Entry 8OIE (electron microscopy, 2.35 A resolution); this record covers chains A and H of the 10 polymer chains in the assembly.

# Chain A
Protein: Nitrogenase protein alpha chain
From: Rhodobacter capsulatus SB 1003
UniProtKB: D5ANJ7 (D5ANJ7_RHOCB); numbering as in UniProt (aligned over 1-527)
Sequence (535 residues; row label = number of the first residue in the row):
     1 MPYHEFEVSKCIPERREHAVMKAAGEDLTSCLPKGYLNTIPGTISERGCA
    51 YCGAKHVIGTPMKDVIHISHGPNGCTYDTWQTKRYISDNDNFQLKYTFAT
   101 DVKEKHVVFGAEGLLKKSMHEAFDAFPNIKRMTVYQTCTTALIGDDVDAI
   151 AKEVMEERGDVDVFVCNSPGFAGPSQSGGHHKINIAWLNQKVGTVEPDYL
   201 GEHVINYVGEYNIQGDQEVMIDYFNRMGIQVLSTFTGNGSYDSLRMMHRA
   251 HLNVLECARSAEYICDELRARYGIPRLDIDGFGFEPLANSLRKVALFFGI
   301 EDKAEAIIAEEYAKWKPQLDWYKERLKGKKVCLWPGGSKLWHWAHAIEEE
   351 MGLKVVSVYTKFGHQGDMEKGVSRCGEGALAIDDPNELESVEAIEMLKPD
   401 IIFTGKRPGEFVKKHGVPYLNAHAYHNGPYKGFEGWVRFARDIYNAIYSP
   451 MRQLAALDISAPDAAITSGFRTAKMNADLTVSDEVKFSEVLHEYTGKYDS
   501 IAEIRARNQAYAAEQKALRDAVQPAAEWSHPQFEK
Disordered / not traced: 1, 522-535
Sequence notes: expression tag (528-535)
Ion coordination: fe(8)-S(7) cluster Fe: Cys-49, Cys-75, Cys-138 (shared with 3 residues of chain C); FeFe cofactor Fe: Cys-257, His-423 (together with 3-hydroxy-3-carboxy-adipic acid)
Ligand contacts:
  - fe(8)-S(7) cluster (CLF): Cys-49, Tyr-51, Pro-72, Gly-74, Cys-75, Asp-78, Thr-137, Cys-138, Pro-169, Gly-170
  - 3-hydroxy-3-carboxy-adipic acid (HCA): Cys-52, His-56, Thr-82, Lys-83, Gln-176, Lys-361, Gly-405, Lys-406, Pro-408, Asn-421, His-423
  - FeFe cofactor (S5Q): Val-57, Lys-83, Gln-176, His-180, Tyr-211, Ile-213, Cys-257, Arg-259, Ser-260, Pro-335, Gly-336, Gly-337, Ser-338, Lys-339, Lys-361, Phe-362, Ala-422, His-423
From the paper describing this entry:
  - FeFe cofactor coordination: Cys-257, His-423
  - conformationally variable residues (order/disorder transition): Arg-16 to Lys-34, Tyr-359 to Asp-384

# Chain H
Protein: Nitrogenase iron-iron protein, beta subunit
From: Rhodobacter capsulatus SB 1003
Notes: EC 1.18.6.1
UniProtKB: D5ANJ9 (D5ANJ9_RHOCB); residues 1-460 here = UniProt positions 1-460
Sequence (460 residues; row label = number of the first residue in the row):
     1 MTCQVTQKAREGTINPIFTCQPAGAQFASIGIKDCIGIVHGGQGCVMFVR
    51 LLISQHMKESFEIASSSVHEDGAVFGALDRVETAVEVLLTRYPDVKVVPI
   101 ITTCSTEIIGDDVDGLLSKLEDELLPTKFPGREVHLLTVHCPSFVGSMIT
   151 GYDKAVHDFVKKFATKDEPSDKINLITGWVNPGDVKELKHLLEVMEVKAN
   201 VLFEVESFDSPLMPDLEHHSHGSTTIEDLRDTANAKGTIALNRYEGMKAA
   251 DYLKKKFKVPAVIGPTPVGIRNTDAFLKAVSEMTGQPIPAQLVKERGLAL
   301 DAIADIGHMFLADKRVAIYANPDLAIGLTEFCLDLEMKPKLLLLGDDNSG
   351 YVKDPRVLALQENAPDLEIVTNADFWDLESRIQQGLELDLILGHSKGRFI
   401 SIDYKVPMVRVGFPTYDRAGMYRHPVLGYGGAMFLAETMANTLFADMEAK
   451 KNKEWILNVW
Disordered / not traced: 1-4
Ion coordination: fe(8)-S(7) cluster Fe: Cys-20, Cys-45, Cys-104 (shared with 3 residues of chain F)
Ligand contacts: fe(8)-S(7) cluster (CLF): Cys-20, Pro-22, Gly-42, Gln-43, Gly-44, Cys-45, Phe-48, Thr-103, Cys-104, Ser-143

# Interface between chain A and chain H
Pairs across the interface (85):
  Gln-81(A) with Asn-458(H)
  Thr-82(A) with Asn-458(H); Val-459(H)
  Lys-83(A) with Asn-458(H), hydrogen bond (backbone-side chain)
  Arg-84(A) with Trp-455(H); Ile-456(H), hydrogen bond (side chain-backbone); Asn-458(H), hydrogen bond; Val-459(H); Trp-460(H)
  Ile-86(A) with Trp-455(H)
  Asn-91(A) with Trp-455(H)
  Gln-214(A) with Lys-453(H), hydrogen bond; Trp-455(H); Ile-456(H)
  Lys-406(A) with Val-459(H); Trp-460(H), hydrogen bond (side chain-backbone)
  Lys-413(A) with Asp-301(H), salt bridge; Asp-305(H), salt bridge
  Lys-414(A) with Asp-301(H), salt bridge
  Tyr-419(A) with His-308(H), hydrogen bond (backbone-side chain)
  Leu-420(A) with His-308(H)
  Asn-421(A) with Val-459(H)
  Ala-424(A) with Val-459(H), hydrophobic
  His-426(A) with His-308(H); Met-309(H); Ile-456(H)
  Asn-427(A) with His-308(H); Met-309(H)
  Gly-428(A) with Lys-453(H), hydrogen bond (backbone-side chain)
  Arg-441(A) with Asp-313(H), salt bridge
  Asn-445(A) with Ala-312(H); Asp-313(H), hydrogen bond; Glu-336(H)
  Ala-446(A) with His-308(H)
  Tyr-448(A) with Glu-336(H)
  Ser-449(A) with Glu-336(H)
  Pro-450(A) with Asp-334(H); Glu-336(H)
  Met-451(A) with Leu-300(H), hydrophobic; Ile-303(H), hydrophobic; Phe-331(H), hydrophobic; Asp-334(H); Leu-335(H), hydrophobic
  Leu-454(A) with Arg-271(H); Arg-296(H), hydrogen bond (backbone-side chain)
  Ala-455(A) with Leu-300(H), hydrophobic
  Leu-457(A) with Arg-296(H), hydrogen bond (backbone-side chain)
  Asp-458(A) with Val-293(H)
  Ile-459(A) with Asp-274(H); Ile-288(H); Val-293(H), hydrophobic; Arg-296(H); Tyr-429(H)
  Ser-460(A) with Ile-288(H); Val-293(H)
  Ile-466(A) with Asp-274(H); Ala-275(H); Lys-278(H)
  Thr-467(A) with Arg-271(H), hydrogen bond; Ala-275(H)
  Ser-468(A) with Arg-271(H); Asn-272(H); Ala-275(H)
  Gly-469(A) with Arg-271(H); Asn-272(H), hydrogen bond (backbone-side chain); Glu-330(H); Asp-334(H)
  Phe-470(A) with Glu-330(H); Leu-333(H), hydrophobic; Asp-334(H); Ala-359(H); Leu-360(H), hydrophobic; Asn-363(H)
  Arg-471(A) with Arg-271(H); Leu-333(H); Asp-334(H), hydrogen bond (backbone-side chain)
  Thr-472(A) with Leu-333(H)
  Ala-473(A) with Glu-336(H)
  Met-475(A) with Asn-363(H)
  Tyr-498(A) with Lys-314(H); Met-447(H); Asn-452(H); Lys-453(H)
  Asp-499(A) with Asn-452(H); Lys-453(H)
Also at the interface, not in a pair above, chain A (45 interface residues in all): Leu-94, Glu-410, Arg-438, Ala-464
Also at the interface, not in a pair above, chain H (43 interface residues in all): Pro-265, Ile-270, Leu-277, Pro-289, Leu-292, Ala-304, Phe-310, Ala-364

# Summary
The interface between chain A and chain H involves 45 residues on one side and 43 on the other; the contacts
include 13 hydrogen bonds and 4 salt bridges. Polar pairs include Lys-413(A)/Asp-301(H), Lys-413(A)/Asp-305(H)
and Lys-414(A)/Asp-301(H). From the paper: FeFe cofactor coordination by Cys-257(A) and His-423(A);
conformational variability at Arg-16(A) and Tyr-359(A).
Chain A is Nitrogenase protein alpha chain and chain H is Nitrogenase iron-iron protein, beta subunit, both
from Rhodobacter capsulatus SB 1003; the structure, Iron Nitrogenase Complex from Rhodobacter capsulatus, was
determined by electron microscopy (same publication as 8PBB).
